Entry 3IV5 (X-ray diffraction, 2.90 A resolution); this record covers chains B and D of the 4 polymer chains in the assembly.

== Chain B ==
Name: DNA-binding protein fis
Organism: Escherichia coli
UniProtKB: P0A6R3 (FIS_ECOLI); residue numbers follow UniProt; this construct covers 1-98
Chain sequence (98 residues; numbered 1 to 98; the number before each row is that of its first residue):
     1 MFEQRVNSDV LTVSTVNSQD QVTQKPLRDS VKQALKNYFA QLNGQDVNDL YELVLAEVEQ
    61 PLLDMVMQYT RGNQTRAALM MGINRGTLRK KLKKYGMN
UniProt features mapped onto this chain:
  - DNA-binding region: Gln74 to Lys93 (H-T-H motif)
  - region: Asn17 to Gly44 (Required for the stimulation of HIN-mediated recombination)

== Chain D ==
Molecule: 27-nt DNA strand
Sequence (27 nucleotides; numbered 1 to 27; the number before each row is that of its first residue):
     1 AAATTTGCTC AAAATTCAAA CAAATTT

== Interface between chain B and chain D ==
Pairs across the interface (9):
  Gly82(B) with DC17(D), phosphate contact
  Ile83(B) with DC17(D), phosphate contact
  Asn84(B) with DC17(D), hydrogen bond to the phosphate; DA18(D), hydrogen bond to the phosphate
  Arg85(B) with DA20(D), base contact
  Thr87(B) with DT16(D), sugar contact; DC17(D), hydrogen bond to the phosphate
  Lys90(B) with DT15(D), sugar contact; DT16(D), salt bridge to the phosphate
Other interface residues (no listed pair), chain B (7 interface residues in all): Lys91

== Summary ==
7 residues of chain B and 5 residues of chain D are in contact, with 3 hydrogen bonds and 1 salt bridge. Polar
pairs include Asn84(B)-DC17(D), Asn84(B)-DA18(D) and Thr87(B)-DC17(D).
Chain B is DNA-binding protein fis (Escherichia coli) and chain D is a 27-nt DNA strand; the structure,
Crystal structure of Fis bound to 27 bp optimal binding sequence F1, was determined by X-ray diffraction
together with 3JR9, 3JRA, 3JRB, 3JRC, 3JRD, 3JRE and 4 further entries from the same study.
